Entry 3J45 (electron microscopy, 9.50 A resolution (very low resolution: no residue pairs are listed; an interface is given only as per-side residue counts)); this record covers chains T and Y of the 11 polymer chains in the assembly.

# Chain T
Name: 50S ribosomal protein L23
Organism: Escherichia coli
UniProt: P0ADZ0 (RL23_ECOLI); numbering as in UniProt (aligned over 1-100)
Amino-acid sequence (100 residues; each row starts with the number of its first residue):
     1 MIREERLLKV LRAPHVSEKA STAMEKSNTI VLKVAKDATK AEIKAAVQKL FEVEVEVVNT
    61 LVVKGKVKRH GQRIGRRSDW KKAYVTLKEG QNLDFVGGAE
Curated features (UniProtKB/Swiss-Prot):
  - mutagenesis: Val-16 to Glu-18 (Strongly reduces trigger factor binding), Glu-18 (E18A: Binds normally to ribosomes; strongly reduces trigger factor binding; E18Q: Strongly reduces trigger factor binding), Phe-51 to Val-53 (No effect on trigger factor binding), Glu-52 (E52K: No effect on trigger factor binding)

# Chain Y
Name: 50S ribosomal protein L29
Organism: Escherichia coli
UniProt: P0A7M6 (RL29_ECOLI); numbering as in UniProt (aligned over 1-63)
Amino-acid sequence (63 residues; each row starts with the number of its first residue):
     1 MKAKELREKS VEELNTELLN LLREQFNLRM QAASGQLQQS HLLKQVRRDV ARVKTLLNEK
    61 AGA

# How chain T and chain Y interact
At this resolution (10 A) residue pairs are not listed: 13 residues of chain T and 12 of chain Y lie at the interface.

# Summary
13 residues of chain T face 12 of chain Y across their interface. Curated annotation (UniProt) lists 6
mutagenesis sites on chain T.
Here chain T is 50S ribosomal protein L23 and chain Y is 50S ribosomal protein L29, both from Escherichia
coli. Entry 3J45 (Structure of a non-translocating SecY protein channel with the 70S ribosome) was determined
by electron microscopy together with 3J46 from the same study.
